Entry 2WZC (X-ray diffraction, 1.50 A resolution); this record covers chain A.

Chain A:
Protein: Phosphoglycerate kinase 1
From: Homo sapiens
Notes: EC 2.7.2.3
Reference sequence: P00558 (PGK1_HUMAN); residues 1-416 here correspond to UniProt positions 2-417 (UniProt number = residue number + 1)
Chain sequence (416 residues; row label = number of the first residue in the row):
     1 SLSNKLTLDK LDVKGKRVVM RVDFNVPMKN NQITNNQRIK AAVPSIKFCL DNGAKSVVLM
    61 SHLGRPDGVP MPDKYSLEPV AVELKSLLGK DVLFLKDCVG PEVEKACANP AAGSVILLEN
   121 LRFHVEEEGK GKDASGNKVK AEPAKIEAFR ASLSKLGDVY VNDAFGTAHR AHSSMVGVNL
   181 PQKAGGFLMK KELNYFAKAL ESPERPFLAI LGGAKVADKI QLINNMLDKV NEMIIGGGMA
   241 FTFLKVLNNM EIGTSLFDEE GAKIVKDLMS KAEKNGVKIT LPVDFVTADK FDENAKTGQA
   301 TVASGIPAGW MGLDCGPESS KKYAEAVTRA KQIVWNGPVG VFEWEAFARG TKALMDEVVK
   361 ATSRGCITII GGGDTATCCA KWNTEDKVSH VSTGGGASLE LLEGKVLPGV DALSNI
Disordered / not traced: 1, 132-141
Metal / ion sites: Mg2+: Asp374 (together with ADP, tetrafluoroaluminate)
Residues lining bound ligands:
  - 3-phosphoglyceric acid (3PG): Asp23, Asn25, Arg38, His62, Gly64, Arg65, Arg122, Gly166, Thr167, His169, Arg170, Lys215
  - ADP (adenosine-5'-diphosphate): Gly213, Ala214, Lys215, Lys219, Gly237, Gly238, Phe241, Leu256, Gly312, Leu313, Asn336, Gly337, Pro338, Val339, Gly340, Val341, Phe342, Glu343, Gly371, Gly372, Gly373, Asp374, Thr375, Gly395, Gly396
Curated features (UniProtKB/Swiss-Prot):
  - region: Gln37 to Ala42 (Mitochondrial targeting region exposed following cis-trans isomerization by PIN1 and recognized by the TOM complex for mitochondrial translocation of the protein)
  - binding site ((2R)-3-phosphoglycerate): Val22, Asp23, Phe24, Asn25, Gln37, Arg38, Ser61, His62, Gly64, Arg65, Leu121, Arg122, His169, Arg170
  - binding site (ADP): Gly213, Gly237, Phe342
  - binding site (CDP): Gly213, Asp218, Gly237, Gly337, Val339, Phe342
  - binding site (AMP): Ala214, Lys215, Lys219, Gly238, Gly312, Glu343
  - binding site (ATP): Ala214, Lys219, Gly238, Gly312, Glu343, Asp374, Thr375
  - binding site (Mg(2+)): Ala214, Ala217, Asp218, Asp374
  - modified residue: Ser1 (N-acetylserine), Ser3 (Phosphoserine), Lys5 (N6-succinyllysine), Lys10 (N6-acetyllysine), Lys47 (N6-acetyllysine), Lys74 (N6-acetyllysine), Tyr75 (Phosphotyrosine), Lys85 (N6-acetyllysine), Lys90 (N6-acetyllysine), Lys96 (N6-(2-hydroxyisobutyryl)lysine), Lys130 (N6-acetyllysine), Lys145 (N6-acetyllysine), Lys190 (N6-succinyllysine), Tyr195 (Phosphotyrosine), Lys198 (N6-acetyllysine), Ser202 (Phosphoserine), Lys215 (N6-(2-hydroxyisobutyryl)lysine), Lys219 (N6-(2-hydroxyisobutyryl)lysine), Lys266 (N6-acetyllysine), Lys290 (N6-acetyllysine) and 2 more in UniProt

Summary:
Bound to chain A: ADP and 3-phosphoglyceric acid. Curated annotation (UniProt) lists 14
(2R)-3-phosphoglycerate-binding residues, 3 ADP-binding residues, 6 CDP-binding residues and 6 AMP-binding
residues.
Chain A is Phosphoglycerate kinase 1 (Homo sapiens); the structure, The catalytically active fully closed
conformation of human phosphoglycerate kinase in complex with ADP, 3PG and ..., was determined by X-ray
diffraction, deposited together with 2WZB and 2WZD.
